PDB entry 4QYZ | X-ray diffraction, 3.03 A resolution | chains J and L of the 13 polymer chains in the assembly

== Chain J ==
Name: CRISPR system Cascade subunit CasD
Organism: Escherichia coli
UniProtKB: Q46898 (CAS5_ECOLI); residues 1-224 here = UniProt positions 1-224
Chain sequence (224 residues; each row starts with the number of its first residue):
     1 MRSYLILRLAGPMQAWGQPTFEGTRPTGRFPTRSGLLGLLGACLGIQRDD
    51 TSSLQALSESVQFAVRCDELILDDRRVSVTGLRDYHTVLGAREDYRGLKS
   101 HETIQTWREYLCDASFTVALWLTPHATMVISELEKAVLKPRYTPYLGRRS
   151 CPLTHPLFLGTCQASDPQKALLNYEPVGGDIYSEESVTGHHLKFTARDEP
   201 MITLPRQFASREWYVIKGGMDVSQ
Disordered / not traced: 21-22, 73-74, 90-103, 164-166, 188-190, 220-224
Reported in the primary citation:
  - binding site for the 61-nt RNA strand (chain L): Arg25, Ser34, Arg48, Tyr85, Thr87, Leu89, Arg108, Tyr145, Arg148, Arg149, Arg206

== Chain L ==
Molecule: 61-nt RNA strand
Organism: Escherichia coli
Sequence (61 nucleotides; each row starts with the number of its first residue):
     1 AUAAACCGCCAGUGAUAAGUGGAAUGCCAUGUGGGCUGUCGAGUUCCCGG
    51 CGCCAGCCGGG
Disordered / not traced: 51-56

== Interface between chain J and chain L ==
Contacting residue pairs - 48 pairs, chain J then chain L:
  Trp16(J) - U2(L)  base contact
  Gly17(J) - A3(L)  base contact
  Gln18(J) - A3(L)  hydrogen bond to the sugar
  Pro19(J) - A3(L)  base contact
  Arg25(J) - A4(L)  salt bridge to the phosphate
  Thr32(J) - A3(L)  phosphate contact
  Ser34(J) - U2(L)  sugar contact
  Ser34(J) - A3(L)  hydrogen bond to the phosphate
  Gly35(J) - U2(L)  base contact
  Gly35(J) - A3(L)  phosphate contact
  Gly38(J) - A1(L)  sugar contact
  Gly38(J) - U2(L)  sugar contact
  Leu39(J) - U2(L)  base contact
  Gly41(J) - A1(L)  sugar contact
  Ala42(J) - A1(L)  sugar contact
  Ala42(J) - U2(L)  base contact
  Ile46(J) - A1(L)  base contact
  Gln47(J) - A1(L)  base contact
  Arg48(J) - A1(L)  hydrogen bond to the sugar
  Arg48(J) - U2(L)  salt bridge to the phosphate
  Arg48(J) - A4(L)  hydrogen bond to the base
  Arg48(J) - A5(L)  hydrogen bond to the sugar
  Tyr85(J) - C9(L)  hydrogen bond to the base
  His86(J) - C7(L)  hydrogen bond to the sugar
  His86(J) - C9(L)  phosphate contact
  Thr87(J) - C7(L)  hydrogen bond to the sugar
  Thr87(J) - G8(L)  hydrogen bond to the base
  Thr87(J) - C9(L)  hydrogen bond to the phosphate
  Val88(J) - C7(L)  phosphate contact
  Val88(J) - G8(L)  phosphate contact
  Leu89(J) - G8(L)  hydrogen bond to the phosphate
  Arg108(J) - C7(L)  hydrogen bond to the base
  Tyr142(J) - A1(L)  hydrogen bond to the base
  Pro144(J) - U2(L)  base contact
  Tyr145(J) - A1(L)  hydrogen bond to the phosphate
  Tyr145(J) - U2(L)  stacking on the base
  Tyr145(J) - A4(L)  hydrogen bond to the sugar
  Gly147(J) - U2(L)  hydrogen bond to the sugar
  Gly147(J) - A4(L)  sugar contact
  Arg148(J) - A4(L)  salt bridge to the phosphate
  Arg148(J) - A5(L)  phosphate contact
  Arg149(J) - A5(L)  hydrogen bond to the phosphate
  Arg149(J) - C6(L)  salt bridge to the phosphate
  Arg197(J) - A3(L)  hydrogen bond to the base
  Arg206(J) - U2(L)  sugar contact
  Arg206(J) - A3(L)  salt bridge to the phosphate
  Arg206(J) - A4(L)  base contact
  Phe208(J) - A3(L)  base contact
Other interface residues (no listed pair), chain J (32 interface residues in all): Thr143, Ser150

== Summary ==
Chain J and chain L form an interface of 32 and 9 residues respectively; the contacts include 18 hydrogen
bonds, 5 salt bridges and 1 aromatic stacking contact. Polar contacts include Arg48(J)-A4(L), Tyr85(J)-C9(L)
and Thr87(J)-G8(L). From the paper: a binding site for the 61-nt RNA strand (chain L) at Arg25(J), Ser34(J)
and Arg48(J) among others.
Here chain J is CRISPR system Cascade subunit CasD and chain L is a 61-nt RNA strand, both from Escherichia
coli. Entry 4QYZ (Crystal structure of a CRISPR RNA-guided surveillance complex, Cascade, bound to a ssDNA
target) was determined by X-ray diffraction.
